6OY5 - chains C and D of the 9 polymer chains in the assembly; structure by X-ray diffraction, 3.10 A resolution.

# Chain C
Name: DNA-directed RNA polymerase subunit beta
Organism: Thermus thermophilus
Notes: EC 2.7.7.6
Reference sequence: Q8RQE9 (RPOB_THET8); residue numbers follow UniProt; this construct covers 1-1119
Chain sequence (1119 residues; each row starts with the number of its first residue):
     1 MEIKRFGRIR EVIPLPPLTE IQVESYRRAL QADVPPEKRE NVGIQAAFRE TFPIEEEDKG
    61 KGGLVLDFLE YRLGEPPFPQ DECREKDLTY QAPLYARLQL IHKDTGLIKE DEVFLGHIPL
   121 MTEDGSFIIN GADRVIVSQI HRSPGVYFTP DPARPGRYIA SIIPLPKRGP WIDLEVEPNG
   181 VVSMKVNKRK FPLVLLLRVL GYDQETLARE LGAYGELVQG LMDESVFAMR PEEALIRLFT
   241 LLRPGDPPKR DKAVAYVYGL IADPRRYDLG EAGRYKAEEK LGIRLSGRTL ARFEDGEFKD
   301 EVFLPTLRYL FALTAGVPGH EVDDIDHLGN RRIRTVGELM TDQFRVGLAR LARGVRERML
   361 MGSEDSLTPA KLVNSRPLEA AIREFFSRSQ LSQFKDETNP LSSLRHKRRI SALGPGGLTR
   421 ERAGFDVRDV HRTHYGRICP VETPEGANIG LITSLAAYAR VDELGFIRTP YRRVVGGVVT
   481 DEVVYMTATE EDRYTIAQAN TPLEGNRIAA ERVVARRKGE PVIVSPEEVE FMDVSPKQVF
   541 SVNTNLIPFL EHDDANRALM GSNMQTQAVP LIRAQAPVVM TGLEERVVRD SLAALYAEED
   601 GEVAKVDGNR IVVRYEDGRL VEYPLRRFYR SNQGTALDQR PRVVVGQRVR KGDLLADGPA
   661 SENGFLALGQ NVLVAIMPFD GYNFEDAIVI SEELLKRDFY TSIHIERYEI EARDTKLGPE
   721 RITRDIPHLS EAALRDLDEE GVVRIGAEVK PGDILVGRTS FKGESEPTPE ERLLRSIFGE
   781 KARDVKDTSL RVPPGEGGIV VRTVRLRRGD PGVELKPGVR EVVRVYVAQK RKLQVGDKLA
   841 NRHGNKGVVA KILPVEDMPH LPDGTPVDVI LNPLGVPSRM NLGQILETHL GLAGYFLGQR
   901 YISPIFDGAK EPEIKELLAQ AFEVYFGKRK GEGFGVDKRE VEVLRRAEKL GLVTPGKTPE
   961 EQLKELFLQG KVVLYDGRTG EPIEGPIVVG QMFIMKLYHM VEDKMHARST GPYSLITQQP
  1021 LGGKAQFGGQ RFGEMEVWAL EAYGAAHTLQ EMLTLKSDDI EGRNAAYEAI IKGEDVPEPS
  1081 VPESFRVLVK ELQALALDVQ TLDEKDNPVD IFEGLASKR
Not modelled in the structure: 57-63, 1119

# Chain D
Name: DNA-directed RNA polymerase subunit beta'
Organism: Thermus thermophilus
Notes: EC 2.7.7.6
Reference sequence: Q8RQE8 (RPOC_THET8); residues 1-1524 here = UniProt positions 1-1524
Chain sequence (1524 residues; each row starts with the number of its first residue):
     1 MKKEVRKVRI ALASPEKIRS WSYGEVEKPE TINYRTLKPE RDGLFDERIF GPIKDYECAC
    61 GKYKRQRFEG KVCERCGVEV TKSIVRRYRM GHIELATPAA HIWFVKDVPS KIGTLLDLSA
   121 TELEQVLYFS KYIVLDPKGA ILNGVPVEKR QLLTDEEYRE LRYGKQETYP LPPGVDALVK
   181 DGEEVVKGQE LAPGVVSRLD GVALYRFPRR VRVEYVKKER AGLRLPLAAW VEKEAYKPGE
   241 ILAELPEPYL FRAEEEGVVE LKELEEGAFL VLRREDEPVA TYFLPVGMTP LVVHGEIVEK
   301 GQPLAEAKGL LRMPRQVRAA QVEAEEEGET VYLTLFLEWT EPKDYRVQPH MNVVVPEGAR
   361 VEAGDKIVAA IDPEEEVIAE AEGVVHLHEP ASILVVKARV YPFEDDVEVS TGDRVAPGDV
   421 LADGGKVKSD VYGRVEVDLV RNVVRVVESY DIDARMGAEA IQQLLKELDL EALEKELLEE
   481 MKHPSRARRA KARKRLEVVR AFLDSGNRPE WMILEAVPVL PPDLRPMVQV DGGRFATSDL
   541 NDLYRRLINR NNRLKKLLAQ GAPEIIIRNE KRMLQEAVDA LLDNGRRGAP VTNPGSDRPL
   601 RSLTDILSGK QGRFRQNLLG KRVDYSGRSV IVVGPQLKLH QCGLPKRMAL ELFKPFLLKK
   661 MEEKGIAPNV KAARRMLERQ RDIKDEVWDA LEEVIHGKVV LLNRAPTLHR LGIQAFQPVL
   721 VEGQSIQLHP LVCEAFNADF DGDQMAVHVP LSSFAQAEAR IQMLSAHNLL SPASGEPLAK
   781 PSRDIILGLY YITQVRKEKK GAGLEFATPE EALAAHERGE VALNAPIKVA GRETSVGRLK
   841 YVFANPDEAL LAVAHGIVDL QDVVTVRYMG KRLETSPGRI LFARIVAEAV EDEKVAWELI
   901 QLDVPQEKNS LKDLVYQAFL RLGMEKTARL LDALKYYGFT FSTTSGITIG IDDAVIPEEK
   961 KQYLEEADRK LLQIEQAYEM GFLTDRERYD QILQLWTETT EKVTQAVFKN FEENYPFNPL
  1021 YVMAQSGARG NPQQIRQLCG LRGLMQKPSG ETFEVPVRSS FREGLTVLEY FISSHGARKG
  1081 GADTALRTAD SGYLTRKLVD VTHEIVVREA DCGTTNYISV PLFQPDEVTR SLRLRKRADI
  1141 EAGLYGRVLA REVEVLGVRL EEGRYLSMDD VHLLIKAAEA GEIQEVPVRS PLTCQTRYGV
  1201 CQKCYGYDLS MARPVSIGEA VGIVAAQSIG EPGTQLTMRT FHTGGVAGAA DITQGLPRVI
  1261 ELFEARRPKA KAVISEIDGV VRIEETEEKL SVFVESEGFS KEYKLPKEAR LLVKDGDYVE
  1321 AGQPLTRGAI DPHQLLEAKG PEAVERYLVE EIQKVYRAQG VKLHDKHIEI VVRQMMKYVE
  1381 VTDPGDSRLL EGQVLEKWDV EALNERLIAE GKTPVAWKPL LMGVTKSALS TKSWLSAASF
  1441 QNTTHVLTEA AIAGKKDELI GLKENVILGR LIPAGTGSDF VRFTQVVDQK TLKAIEEARK
  1501 EAVEAKERPA ARRGVKREQP GKQA
Not modelled in the structure: 1-2, 1238-1253, 1503-1524
Metal / ion sites: Zn2+ site 1: Cys58, Cys60, Cys73, Cys76; Mg2+ site 1: Asp739, Asp741, Asp743 (shared with 1 residue of chain I); Mg2+ site 2: Asp739 (together with GTP); Mg2+ site 3: Lys840 (shared with 1 residue of chain B); Zn2+ site 2: Cys1112, Cys1194, Cys1201, Cys1204
Small-molecule neighbours: GTP (guanosine-5'-triphosphate): Arg704, Pro706, Asn737, Asp739, Asp741, Arg783, Arg1029

# Chain C / chain D interface
Residue-residue contacts - 372 pairs, chain C then chain D:
  Phe425(C) - Lys1079(D)
  Phe425(C) - Asp1083(D)
  Phe425(C) - Leu1086(D)  hydrophobic
  Arg428(C) - Arg1078(D)  hydrogen bond (backbone-side chain)
  Asp429(C) - Pro1048(D)
  Asp429(C) - Arg1078(D)
  Asp429(C) - Lys1079(D)  salt bridge
  Val430(C) - Pro1048(D)
  Val430(C) - Ser1074(D)
  Val430(C) - His1075(D)  hydrogen bond (backbone-side chain)
  Val430(C) - Arg1078(D)
  His431(C) - Phe1071(D)
  Arg432(C) - Phe1071(D)
  Tyr435(C) - Val1067(D)
  Tyr435(C) - Phe1071(D)  hydrophobic
  Pro440(C) - Ser1074(D)
  Pro440(C) - Arg1078(D)  hydrogen bond (backbone-side chain)
  Thr443(C) - Arg1078(D)
  Gly446(C) - Ala1085(D)
  Ile449(C) - Arg1078(D)
  Ile449(C) - Ala1082(D)  hydrophobic
  Gly450(C) - Arg1078(D)
  Gln498(C) - Val1067(D)
  Gln498(C) - Leu1068(D)
  Arg516(C) - Leu1068(D)
  Pro521(C) - Leu1068(D)  hydrophobic
  Leu550(C) - Tyr1070(D)
  Glu551(C) - Gly1064(D)
  Glu551(C) - Leu1065(D)  hydrogen bond (backbone-backbone)
  His552(C) - Phe1061(D)  hydrogen bond (side chain-backbone)
  His552(C) - Arg1062(D)
  His552(C) - Glu1063(D)
  His552(C) - Gly1064(D)
  Asp553(C) - Tyr1070(D)  hydrogen bond (backbone-side chain)
  Asp554(C) - Arg1042(D)  salt bridge
  Asp554(C) - Phe1061(D)
  Ala555(C) - Tyr1070(D)
  Ala558(C) - Tyr1070(D)
  Ile676(C) - Ile947(D)
  Ile676(C) - Thr948(D)  hydrogen bond (backbone-side chain)
  Met677(C) - Thr943(D)
  Met677(C) - Ile947(D)
  Pro678(C) - Asp784(D)
  Pro678(C) - Ser942(D)
  Pro678(C) - Thr943(D)
  Pro678(C) - Ile947(D)
  Phe679(C) - Thr943(D)
  Asp680(C) - Pro635(D)
  Asp680(C) - Phe939(D)
  Asp680(C) - Thr940(D)
  Asp680(C) - Thr943(D)  hydrogen bond (backbone-side chain)
  Gly681(C) - Val633(D)
  Gly681(C) - Pro635(D)
  Gly681(C) - Phe939(D)
  Tyr682(C) - Val633(D)
  Tyr682(C) - Pro635(D)
  Phe684(C) - Val633(D)  hydrophobic
  Phe684(C) - Pro730(D)
  Phe684(C) - Phe740(D)
  Phe684(C) - Ser782(D)
  Phe684(C) - Arg783(D)
  Phe684(C) - Phe939(D)  hydrophobic
  Glu685(C) - Asp739(D)
  Glu685(C) - Phe740(D)  hydrogen bond (backbone-backbone)
  Glu685(C) - Arg783(D)  salt bridge
  Glu685(C) - Arg1029(D)  salt bridge
  Asp686(C) - Asp739(D)
  Ala687(C) - Val633(D)  hydrophobic
  Ala687(C) - Phe740(D)  hydrophobic
  Arg713(C) - Asp531(D)
  Arg713(C) - Gly532(D)
  Arg713(C) - Gly533(D)
  Lys716(C) - Arg35(D)
  Lys716(C) - Leu37(D)
  Glu748(C) - Arg681(D)  hydrogen bond (backbone-side chain)
  Lys750(C) - Gln680(D)
  Pro751(C) - Glu678(D)
  Pro751(C) - Arg679(D)
  Pro751(C) - Gln680(D)  hydrogen bond (backbone-backbone)
  Gly752(C) - Glu678(D)
  Asp753(C) - Arg679(D)  salt bridge
  Asp753(C) - Arg681(D)  salt bridge
  Glu764(C) - Lys54(D)
  Glu764(C) - Glu57(D)
  Glu764(C) - Lys64(D)  salt bridge
  Ser765(C) - Lys54(D)
  Thr768(C) - Arg65(D)
  Pro769(C) - Arg65(D)
  Gln834(C) - Gln724(D)
  Val835(C) - Val632(D)  hydrophobic
  Val835(C) - Ser725(D)  hydrogen bond (backbone-side chain)
  Gly836(C) - Val630(D)
  Gly836(C) - Ser725(D)
  Lys838(C) - Asp741(D)
  Gly847(C) - Phe740(D)
  Val848(C) - Val630(D)  hydrophobic
  Val848(C) - Ile631(D)
  Val848(C) - Val632(D)  hydrophobic
  Val848(C) - Phe740(D)  hydrogen bond (backbone-backbone)
  Val849(C) - Val632(D)
  Ala850(C) - Val633(D)  hydrophobic
  Asn872(C) - Asp784(D)  hydrogen bond
  Pro873(C) - Ile947(D)
  Pro873(C) - Ile949(D)
  Leu874(C) - Arg783(D)
  Leu874(C) - Asp784(D)
  Leu874(C) - Met1023(D)  hydrophobic
  Leu874(C) - Arg1029(D)  hydrogen bond (backbone-side chain)
  Val876(C) - Ile949(D)  hydrophobic
  Pro877(C) - Ile949(D)
  Pro877(C) - Met1023(D)  hydrophobic
  Pro877(C) - Gln1034(D)
  Ser878(C) - Arg1029(D)  hydrogen bond
  Ser878(C) - Gln1034(D)  hydrogen bond (backbone-side chain)
  Arg879(C) - Arg1029(D)
  Met880(C) - Gln1037(D)
  Met880(C) - Phe1061(D)  hydrophobic
  Leu882(C) - Leu1038(D)  hydrophobic
  Leu882(C) - Phe1061(D)  hydrophobic
  Ile885(C) - Ile949(D)
  Ile885(C) - Gly950(D)
  Ile885(C) - Ile951(D)
  Leu886(C) - Ile951(D)  hydrophobic
  His889(C) - Gly950(D)
  His889(C) - Ile951(D)  hydrogen bond (side chain-backbone)
  Phe906(C) - Leu1065(D)
  Phe906(C) - Thr1066(D)
  Phe906(C) - Val1067(D)
  Phe906(C) - Tyr1070(D)  hydrophobic
  Glu911(C) - Ile951(D)
  Glu911(C) - Asp952(D)
  Glu911(C) - Arg1062(D)  salt bridge
  Lys915(C) - Asp952(D)  salt bridge
  Arg945(C) - Asp859(D)  salt bridge
  Arg946(C) - Tyr791(D)  hydrogen bond
  Arg946(C) - Arg796(D)
  Arg946(C) - Asp859(D)  salt bridge
  Arg946(C) - Gln861(D)
  Lys949(C) - Arg796(D)
  Lys949(C) - Glu798(D)  salt bridge
  Leu950(C) - Tyr1015(D)
  Leu950(C) - Phe1017(D)  hydrophobic
  Leu968(C) - Asp952(D)
  Gln969(C) - Asp952(D)
  Lys971(C) - Thr948(D)
  Lys971(C) - Asp953(D)  salt bridge
  Ile983(C) - Thr943(D)
  Ile983(C) - Thr944(D)
  Ile983(C) - Gly946(D)
  Glu984(C) - Tyr791(D)  hydrogen bond
  Glu984(C) - Thr944(D)  hydrogen bond (backbone-backbone)
  Gly985(C) - Gly946(D)
  Pro986(C) - Thr948(D)
  Ile987(C) - Gly946(D)
  Val988(C) - Thr948(D)  hydrogen bond (backbone-side chain)
  Val988(C) - Ile949(D)
  Val988(C) - Gly950(D)
  Val1001(C) - Ser629(D)
  Val1001(C) - Val630(D)  hydrophobic
  Val1001(C) - Gln724(D)
  Val1001(C) - Ser725(D)
  Lys1004(C) - Arg628(D)
  Lys1004(C) - Gln744(D)
  Met1005(C) - Arg628(D)
  Met1005(C) - Ser629(D)
  Met1005(C) - Arg647(D)
  Met1005(C) - Met648(D)  hydrophobic
  Met1005(C) - Gln724(D)
  His1006(C) - Gly627(D)
  His1006(C) - Arg628(D)  hydrogen bond (backbone-backbone)
  His1006(C) - Met648(D)
  Ala1007(C) - Ser626(D)
  Ala1007(C) - Gly627(D)
  Ala1007(C) - Met648(D)
  Ala1007(C) - Glu651(D)
  Arg1008(C) - Asp624(D)  salt bridge
  Arg1008(C) - Tyr625(D)  hydrogen bond (backbone-backbone)
  Arg1008(C) - Ser626(D)  hydrogen bond (backbone-backbone)
  Arg1008(C) - Glu651(D)
  Arg1008(C) - Leu652(D)
  Ser1009(C) - Asp624(D)
  Ser1009(C) - Tyr625(D)  hydrogen bond (backbone-backbone)
  Ser1009(C) - Glu651(D)  hydrogen bond
  Ser1009(C) - Lys654(D)
  Thr1010(C) - Asp624(D)
  Tyr1013(C) - Asp624(D)  hydrogen bond
  Leu1015(C) - Arg87(D)  hydrogen bond (backbone-side chain)
  Leu1015(C) - Val528(D)  hydrophobic
  Ile1016(C) - Arg87(D)  hydrogen bond (backbone-side chain)
  Ile1016(C) - Asp523(D)
  Ile1016(C) - Leu524(D)
  Ile1016(C) - Pro526(D)
  Ile1016(C) - Arg613(D)
  Thr1017(C) - Arg613(D)
  Thr1017(C) - Asn617(D)
  Gln1018(C) - Arg87(D)
  Gln1019(C) - Asn617(D)  hydrogen bond (side chain-backbone)
  Gln1019(C) - Lys621(D)
  Pro1020(C) - Arg622(D)
  Pro1020(C) - Val623(D)
  Pro1020(C) - Asp624(D)
  Leu1021(C) - Arg622(D)
  Gly1022(C) - Arg622(D)
  Phe1027(C) - Glu651(D)
  Gly1029(C) - Arg622(D)  hydrogen bond (backbone-side chain)
  Gly1029(C) - Val623(D)
  Gly1029(C) - Ser626(D)
  Gln1030(C) - Arg622(D)
  Gln1030(C) - Val623(D)  hydrogen bond (backbone-backbone)
  Gln1030(C) - Ser626(D)  hydrogen bond (backbone-side chain)
  Gln1030(C) - Gly627(D)
  Gln1030(C) - Arg628(D)  hydrogen bond
  Arg1031(C) - Arg615(D)
  Arg1031(C) - Gln616(D)  hydrogen bond (side chain-backbone)
  Arg1031(C) - Gly620(D)  hydrogen bond (side chain-backbone)
  Arg1031(C) - Lys621(D)
  Arg1031(C) - Arg622(D)
  Phe1032(C) - Gly620(D)
  Phe1032(C) - Lys621(D)  hydrogen bond (backbone-backbone)
  Phe1032(C) - Val623(D)  hydrophobic
  Phe1032(C) - Ile713(D)  hydrophobic
  Phe1032(C) - His748(D)
  Glu1034(C) - Arg615(D)  salt bridge
  Glu1034(C) - Leu619(D)
  Glu1034(C) - Arg1096(D)  salt bridge
  Met1035(C) - Thr707(D)
  Glu1036(C) - Asn703(D)
  Glu1036(C) - Thr707(D)  hydrogen bond
  Val1037(C) - Leu619(D)
  Trp1038(C) - Val1099(D)
  Trp1038(C) - Ile1223(D)
  Trp1038(C) - Gln1227(D)
  Ala1039(C) - Thr707(D)
  Ala1039(C) - Gln1227(D)
  Leu1040(C) - Met763(D)  hydrophobic
  Glu1041(C) - Ala1220(D)
  Glu1041(C) - Ile1223(D)
  Glu1041(C) - Leu1462(D)
  Glu1041(C) - Val1466(D)
  Glu1041(C) - Ile1472(D)
  Ala1042(C) - Arg710(D)  hydrogen bond (backbone-side chain)
  Ala1042(C) - Ile1223(D)  hydrophobic
  Ala1042(C) - Val1224(D)  hydrophobic
  Ala1042(C) - Gln1227(D)
  Tyr1043(C) - Arg710(D)  hydrogen bond (side chain-backbone)
  Tyr1043(C) - Leu711(D)
  Tyr1043(C) - Ile713(D)  hydrogen bond (side chain-backbone)
  Tyr1043(C) - Gln714(D)
  Tyr1043(C) - Gln762(D)  hydrogen bond (backbone-side chain)
  Tyr1043(C) - Met763(D)  hydrophobic
  Tyr1043(C) - Asn768(D)
  Gly1044(C) - Gln762(D)  hydrogen bond (backbone-side chain)
  Gly1044(C) - Gly1475(D)
  Gly1044(C) - Thr1476(D)  hydrogen bond (backbone-backbone)
  Ala1045(C) - Glu758(D)
  Ala1045(C) - Met763(D)  hydrophobic
  Ala1046(C) - Glu758(D)  hydrogen bond (backbone-side chain)
  Ala1046(C) - Leu1471(D)  hydrophobic
  Ala1046(C) - Ile1472(D)  hydrophobic
  Ala1046(C) - Ala1474(D)
  Ala1046(C) - Thr1476(D)  hydrogen bond (backbone-side chain)
  Ala1046(C) - Gly1477(D)
  His1047(C) - Phe754(D)
  His1047(C) - Glu758(D)  salt bridge
  His1047(C) - Leu1471(D)
  His1047(C) - Thr1476(D)  hydrogen bond
  Thr1048(C) - Ala755(D)  hydrogen bond (side chain-backbone)
  Thr1048(C) - Glu758(D)  hydrogen bond
  Leu1049(C) - Ile1472(D)  hydrophobic
  Gln1050(C) - Gly1469(D)  hydrogen bond (side chain-backbone)
  Gln1050(C) - Arg1470(D)
  Gln1050(C) - Leu1471(D)
  Glu1051(C) - Pro750(D)
  Glu1051(C) - Leu751(D)  hydrogen bond (side chain-backbone)
  Glu1051(C) - Ser752(D)  hydrogen bond (side chain-backbone)
  Glu1051(C) - Ala755(D)
  Met1052(C) - Val623(D)
  Leu1053(C) - Lys621(D)
  Leu1053(C) - Val1466(D)
  Thr1054(C) - Gly1469(D)
  Lys1056(C) - Val623(D)
  Lys1056(C) - Asp624(D)  hydrogen bond (backbone-backbone)
  Lys1056(C) - Tyr625(D)
  Lys1056(C) - Val749(D)  hydrogen bond (side chain-backbone)
  Lys1056(C) - Pro750(D)
  Lys1056(C) - Leu751(D)
  Ser1057(C) - Lys621(D)
  Ser1057(C) - Arg622(D)  hydrogen bond (side chain-backbone)
  Asp1058(C) - Lys621(D)
  Tyr1067(C) - Pro655(D)  hydrophobic
  Tyr1067(C) - Leu658(D)
  Tyr1067(C) - Arg674(D)  hydrogen bond
  Ile1070(C) - Pro655(D)  hydrophobic
  Ile1070(C) - Phe656(D)
  Ile1070(C) - Lys659(D)
  Ile1071(C) - Lys659(D)
  Ile1071(C) - Val670(D)
  Asp1075(C) - Ser753(D)
  Val1076(C) - Ser752(D)
  Pro1082(C) - Leu1468(D)
  Glu1083(C) - Arg87(D)  salt bridge
  Glu1083(C) - Tyr88(D)  hydrogen bond
  Ser1084(C) - Leu618(D)
  Arg1086(C) - Tyr88(D)
  Val1087(C) - Arg87(D)
  Val1087(C) - Arg613(D)
  Leu1088(C) - Leu607(D)  hydrophobic
  Leu1088(C) - Phe614(D)  hydrophobic
  Lys1090(C) - Tyr88(D)  hydrogen bond (side chain-backbone)
  Lys1090(C) - Met90(D)
  Lys1090(C) - Leu520(D)
  Lys1090(C) - Leu524(D)
  Glu1091(C) - Leu520(D)
  Glu1091(C) - Ile606(D)
  Glu1091(C) - Arg613(D)  salt bridge
  Leu1092(C) - Leu607(D)  hydrophobic
  Leu1092(C) - Leu1447(D)  hydrophobic
  Gln1093(C) - Trp21(D)
  Gln1093(C) - Met90(D)
  Gln1093(C) - Pro518(D)
  Ala1094(C) - Met90(D)
  Ala1094(C) - Leu520(D)  hydrophobic
  Ala1094(C) - Leu582(D)
  Ala1094(C) - Leu603(D)
  Leu1095(C) - His101(D)  hydrogen bond (backbone-side chain)
  Leu1095(C) - Trp103(D)  hydrophobic
  Leu1095(C) - Leu582(D)  hydrophobic
  Leu1095(C) - Leu603(D)  hydrophobic
  Leu1095(C) - Leu607(D)  hydrophobic
  Ala1096(C) - Ala13(D)
  Ala1096(C) - Leu514(D)  hydrophobic
  Leu1097(C) - Ala11(D)
  Leu1097(C) - Trp21(D)
  Leu1097(C) - Trp103(D)  hydrophobic
  Leu1097(C) - Ala1451(D)  hydrophobic
  Asp1098(C) - Arg9(D)  salt bridge
  Asp1098(C) - Ile10(D)
  Asp1098(C) - Ala11(D)  hydrogen bond (backbone-backbone)
  Asp1098(C) - Trp21(D)
  Val1099(C) - Arg9(D)
  Val1099(C) - Ile10(D)  hydrophobic
  Gln1100(C) - Lys7(D)
  Gln1100(C) - Val8(D)
  Gln1100(C) - Arg9(D)  hydrogen bond (backbone-backbone)
  Thr1101(C) - Val5(D)
  Thr1101(C) - Lys7(D)
  Leu1102(C) - Val5(D)
  Leu1102(C) - Arg6(D)  hydrogen bond (backbone-backbone)
  Leu1102(C) - Lys7(D)  hydrogen bond (backbone-backbone)
  Leu1102(C) - Arg9(D)
  Asp1103(C) - Lys3(D)  salt bridge
  Asp1103(C) - Glu4(D)
  Asp1103(C) - Lys7(D)
  Glu1104(C) - Lys3(D)
  Glu1104(C) - Arg6(D)
  Glu1104(C) - Lys7(D)
  Asp1106(C) - Lys7(D)  salt bridge
  Asp1106(C) - Lys1456(D)  salt bridge
  Val1109(C) - Lys3(D)
  Val1109(C) - Val5(D)  hydrophobic
  Phe1112(C) - Tyr88(D)  hydrophobic
  Leu1115(C) - Tyr23(D)
  Leu1115(C) - Ile84(D)  hydrophobic
  Leu1115(C) - Val85(D)  hydrophobic
  Leu1115(C) - Arg89(D)  hydrogen bond (backbone-side chain)
  Ala1116(C) - Tyr23(D)
  Ala1116(C) - Tyr88(D)  hydrophobic
  Ser1117(C) - Tyr23(D)  hydrogen bond (backbone-side chain)
  Lys1118(C) - Arg19(D)  hydrogen bond (side chain-backbone)
  Lys1118(C) - Ser20(D)  hydrogen bond (side chain-backbone)
  Lys1118(C) - Ser22(D)  hydrogen bond (side chain-backbone)
  Lys1118(C) - Tyr23(D)
Also at the interface, not in a pair above, chain C (185 interface residues in all): His434, Cys439, Val441, Thr453, Val514, Ala515, Glu520, Pro536, Val539, Phe540, Asn556, Asn683, Ala732, Ala733, Lys846, Gly951, Arg978, Glu1002, Gly1011, Gly1033, Leu1055, Lys1072, Gly1073, Phe1085, Lys1105, Asn1107
Also at the interface, not in a pair above, chain D (201 interface residues in all): Leu12, Lys17, Ile18, Lys82, Pro521, Gln529, Tyr544, Gln636, Pro645, Leu701, Leu708, Cys733, Gly742, Ala746, Leu787, Gly856, Ser945, Leu1020, Ala1028, Gly1030, Lys1047, Ile1072, Ala1077, Gly1081, Thr1095, Glu1219, Trp1434, Ile1467

# Overview
185 residues of chain C face 201 of chain D across their interface; the contacts include 69 hydrogen bonds and
23 salt bridges. Polar contacts include Asp429(C)-Lys1079(D), Asp554(C)-Arg1042(D) and Glu685(C)-Arg783(D).
Chain D binds GTP. Cys58(D), Cys60(D), Cys73(D) and Cys76(D) form the Zn2+ site 1.
Chain C is DNA-directed RNA polymerase subunit beta and chain D is DNA-directed RNA polymerase subunit beta',
both from Thermus thermophilus; the structure, X-ray crystal structure of a bacterial reiterative
transcription complex of pyrG promoter at 3 min, was determined by X-ray diffraction (same publication as
6OVR, 6OVY, 6OW3, 6OY6, 6OY7, 6P70 and 6P71).
